PDB entry 6UTW | X-ray diffraction, 3.85 A resolution | chains AAA and BBB of the 9 polymer chains in the assembly

# Chain AAA (and BBB)
Molecule: DNA-directed RNA polymerase subunit alpha
Organism: Escherichia coli
Notes: EC 2.7.7.6; chain BBB of this document is another copy of the same molecule, construct and numbering; everything in this record applies to it too
Reference sequence: P0A7Z4 (RPOA_ECOLI); residue numbers follow UniProt; this construct covers 1-235
Amino-acid sequence (242 residues; each row starts with the number of its first residue; numbers below 1 keep their minus sign (Ala-6 is residue -6)):
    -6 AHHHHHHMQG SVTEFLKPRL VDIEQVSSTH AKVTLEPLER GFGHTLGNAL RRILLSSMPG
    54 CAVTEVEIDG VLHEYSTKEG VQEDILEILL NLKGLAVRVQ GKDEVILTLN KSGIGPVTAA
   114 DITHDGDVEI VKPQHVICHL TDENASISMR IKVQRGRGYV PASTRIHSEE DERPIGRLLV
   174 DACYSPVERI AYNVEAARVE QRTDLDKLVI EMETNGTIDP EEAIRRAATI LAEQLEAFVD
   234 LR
Not modelled in the structure: -6 to 5 (chain BBB: -6 to 5, 234-235)
Differences from the reference sequence: expression tag (-6 to 0)
Swiss-Prot annotation at these positions:
  - region: Glu162 to Glu165 (Required for interaction with Crp at class II promoters)
  - mutagenesis: Arg45 (R45C: In rpoA112; temperature-sensitive, blocks RNA polymerase assembly), Glu162 to Glu165 (5-fold decrease in CRP-class II promoter-dependent transcription), Glu165 (E165K: 5-fold decrease in CRP-class II promoter-dependent transcription), Arg191 (R191C: In rpoA101; temperature-sensitive)

# How chain AAA and chain BBB interact
Pairs across the interface (52; chain AAA residue first):
  Glu7(AAA) with Arg150(BBB)
  Leu9(AAA) with Gln227(BBB)
  Lys10(AAA) with Glu226(BBB); Gln227(BBB); Glu229(BBB)
  Pro11(AAA) with Gln227(BBB); Ala230(BBB)
  Leu28(AAA) with Phe231(BBB), hydrophobic
  Glu32(AAA) with Arg150(BBB), salt bridge
  Arg33(AAA) with Arg150(BBB), hydrogen bond (side chain-backbone)
  Gly34(AAA) with Arg45(BBB), hydrogen bond (backbone-side chain)
  Phe35(AAA) with Ser50(BBB); Ile223(BBB), hydrophobic
  Thr38(AAA) with Ala42(BBB); Arg45(BBB), hydrogen bond
  Leu39(AAA) with Leu224(BBB), hydrophobic
  Ala42(AAA) with Thr38(BBB)
  Arg45(AAA) with Gly34(BBB), hydrogen bond (side chain-backbone); Thr38(BBB), hydrogen bond
  Ile46(AAA) with Phe35(BBB), hydrophobic
  Ser50(AAA) with Phe35(BBB)
  Arg150(AAA) with Thr6(BBB); Glu7(BBB); Glu32(BBB), salt bridge
  Arg218(AAA) with Phe231(BBB); Val232(BBB); Asp233(BBB)
  Ala221(AAA) with Leu228(BBB), hydrophobic; Phe231(BBB), hydrophobic
  Thr222(AAA) with Asp233(BBB), hydrogen bond (side chain-backbone)
  Ile223(AAA) with Phe35(BBB), hydrophobic
  Leu224(AAA) with Leu39(BBB), hydrophobic; Leu228(BBB), hydrophobic
  Ala225(AAA) with Leu228(BBB), hydrophobic
  Glu226(AAA) with Phe8(BBB)
  Gln227(AAA) with Leu9(BBB), hydrogen bond (side chain-backbone); Pro11(BBB); Leu39(BBB)
  Leu228(AAA) with Ala221(BBB), hydrophobic; Leu224(BBB), hydrophobic; Leu228(BBB), hydrophobic
  Ala230(AAA) with Pro11(BBB)
  Phe231(AAA) with Leu28(BBB), hydrophobic; Leu39(BBB), hydrophobic; Arg218(BBB); Ala221(BBB), hydrophobic
  Val232(AAA) with Arg218(BBB); Ala221(BBB), hydrophobic
  Leu234(AAA) with Leu13(BBB)
  Arg235(AAA) with Leu13(BBB); Glu214(BBB); Arg218(BBB), hydrogen bond (backbone-side chain)
Also at the interface, not in a pair above, chain AAA (37 interface residues in all): Thr6, Phe8, Arg12, His37, Ser49, Pro52, Ile217
Also at the interface, not in a pair above, chain BBB (41 interface residues in all): Lys10, Arg12, Leu31, His37, Leu43, Ile46, Ser49, Pro52, Gly151, Ile217, Thr222, Ala225

# Overview
37 residues of chain AAA face 41 of chain BBB across their interface; the contacts include 8 hydrogen bonds
and 2 salt bridges. Polar contacts include Glu32(AAA)-Arg150(BBB), Arg33(AAA)-Arg150(BBB) and
Gly34(AAA)-Arg45(BBB). From UniProt: 6 mutagenesis sites on chain AAA.
Both chains are DNA-directed RNA polymerase subunit alpha (Escherichia coli). Entry 6UTW (E. coli sigma-S
transcription initiation complex with a 4-nt RNA ("Fresh" crystal)) was determined by X-ray diffraction (same
publication as 6UTV, 6UTX, 6UTY, 6UTZ, 6UU0, 6UU1 and 11 further entries).
